PDB entry 8RB8 | electron microscopy, 3.41 A resolution | chains G and B of the 7 polymer chains in the assembly

# Chain G
Name: Ion-translocating oxidoreductase complex subunit G
From: Azotobacter vinelandii DJ
Notes: EC 7.-.-.-
Reference sequence: C1DMA4 (C1DMA4_AZOVD); numbering as in UniProt (aligned over 1-229)
Sequence (237 residues; row label = number of the first residue in the row):
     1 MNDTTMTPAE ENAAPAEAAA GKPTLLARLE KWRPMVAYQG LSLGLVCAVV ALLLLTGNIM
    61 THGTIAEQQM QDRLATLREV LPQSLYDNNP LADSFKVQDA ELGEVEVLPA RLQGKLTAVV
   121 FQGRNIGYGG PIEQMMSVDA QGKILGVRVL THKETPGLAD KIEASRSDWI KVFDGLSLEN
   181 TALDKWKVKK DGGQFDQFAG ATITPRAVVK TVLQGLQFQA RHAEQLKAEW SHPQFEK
Disordered / not traced: 1-34, 229-237
Construct notes: expression tag (230-237)
Covalently attached groups: flavin mononucleotide (FMN) linked to Thr202
Small-molecule neighbours: FMN (flavin mononucleotide): Tyr128, Glu154, Thr155, Leu158, Ala159, Lys190, Gln197, Gly200, Ala201, Ile203, Thr204, Arg206

# Chain B
Name: Ion-translocating oxidoreductase complex subunit B
From: Azotobacter vinelandii DJ
Notes: EC 7.-.-.-
Reference sequence: C1DMA7 (C1DMA7_AZOVD); residue numbers follow UniProt; this construct covers 1-174
Sequence (174 residues; each row starts with the number of its first residue):
     1 MIEATLALTV MGVLLGCGLG LAARKFAVTD ENPLIKEVSD LMPGSQCGQC GFPGCGAAAV
    61 AIVEGNASVT CCPPGGVGLA EKLAAILGVP LDASQVAAPM LARVEASQCI GCTRCYRACP
   121 TDAIVGASGQ VHVVLEDACT GCGKCRDACP EDCVLLIPQE QTLDTWRWDK PAAA
Disordered / not traced: 1, 27-74, 86-97
Ion coordination: 4Fe-4S cluster Fe site 1: Cys109, Cys112, Cys115, Cys149; 4Fe-4S cluster Fe site 2: Cys119, Cys139, Cys142, Cys145
Small-molecule neighbours:
  - 4Fe-4S cluster (SF4), molecule 1: Ala102, Ala118, Cys119, Thr121, Ala123, Ile124, Ala138, Cys139, Thr140, Gly141, Cys142, Gly143, Lys144, Cys145, Leu156
  - 4Fe-4S cluster (SF4), molecule 2: Gln108, Cys109, Ile110, Gly111, Cys112, Thr113, Arg114, Cys115, Val133, Cys149, Cys153

# Chain G / chain B interface
Residue-residue contacts - 4 pairs, chain G then chain B:
  Val36(G) - Gly20(B)
  Gly40(G) - Val13(B)
  Leu43(G) - Gly12(B)
  Ala51(G) - Leu8(B)  hydrophobic
Interface residues without a listed pair, chain G (6 interface residues in all): Gly44, Ala48
Interface residues without a listed pair, chain B (9 interface residues in all): Thr5, Thr9, Leu15, Gly16, Leu21

# Overview
The interface between chain G and chain B involves 6 residues on one side and 9 on the other. Chain B binds
4Fe-4S cluster. Flavin mononucleotide is covalently linked to Thr202(G). The 4Fe-4S cluster Fe site 1 is built
by Cys109(B), Cys112(B), Cys115(B) and Cys149(B).
Chain G is Ion-translocating oxidoreductase complex subunit G and chain B is Ion-translocating oxidoreductase
complex subunit B, both from Azotobacter vinelandii DJ; the structure, Cryo-EM structure of the
NADH:ferredoxin oxidoreductase RNF from Azotobacter vinelandii, purified with 2-ME/TCEP, NADH added, was
determined by electron microscopy (same publication as 8RB9, 8RBM, 8RBQ and 8AHX).
